PDB entry 8VYP | electron microscopy, 3.29 A resolution | chains A and C of the 3 polymer chains in the assembly

== Chain A ==
Protein: 14-3-3 protein zeta/delta
Organism: Homo sapiens
UniProtKB: P63104 (1433Z_HUMAN); numbering as in UniProt (aligned over 1-245)
Sequence (245 residues; each row starts with the number of its first residue):
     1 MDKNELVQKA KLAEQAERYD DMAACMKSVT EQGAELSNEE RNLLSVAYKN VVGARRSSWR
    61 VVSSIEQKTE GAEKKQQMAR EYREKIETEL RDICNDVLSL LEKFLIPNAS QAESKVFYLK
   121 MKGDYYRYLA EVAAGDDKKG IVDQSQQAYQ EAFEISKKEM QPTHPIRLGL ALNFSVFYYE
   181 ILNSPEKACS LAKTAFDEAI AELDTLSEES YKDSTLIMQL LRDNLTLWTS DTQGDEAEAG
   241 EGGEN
Unresolved in the structure: 1-2, 205-208, 231-245

== Chain C ==
Protein: Serine/threonine-protein kinase B-raf
Organism: Homo sapiens
Notes: EC 2.7.11.1
UniProtKB: P15056 (BRAF_HUMAN); residues 1-766 here = UniProt positions 1-766
Sequence (767 residues; numbered 0 to 766; the number before each row is that of its first residue; numbering starts at 0):
     0 GMAALSGGGG GGAEPGQALF NGDMEPEAGA GAGAAASSAA DPAIPEEVWN IKQMIKLTQE
    60 HIEALLDKFG GEHNPPSIYL EAYEEYTSKL DALQQREQQL LESLGNGTDF SVSSSASMDT
   120 VTSSSSSSLS VLPSSLSVFQ NPTDVARSNP KSPQKPIVRV FLPNKQRTVV PARCGVTVRD
   180 SLKKALMMRG LIPECCAVYR IQDGEKKPIG WDTDISWLTG EELHVEVLEN VPLTTHNFVR
   240 KTFFTLAFCD FCRKLLFQGF RCQTCGYKFH QRCSTEVPLM CVNYDQLDLL FVSKFFEHHP
   300 IPQEEASLAE TALTSGSSPS APASDSIGPQ ILTSPSPSKS IPIPQPFRPA DEDHRNQFGQ
   360 RDRSSSAPNV HINTIEPVNI DDLIRDQGFR GDGGSTTGLS ATPPASLPGS LTNVKALQKS
   420 PGPQRERKSS SSSEDRNRMK TLGRRDSSDD WEIPDGQITV GQRIGSGSFG TVYKGKWHGD
   480 VAVKMLNVTA PTPQQLQAFK NEVGVLRKTR HVNILLFMGY STKPQLAIVT QWCEGSSLYH
   540 HLHIIETKFE MIKLIDIARQ TAQGMDYLHA KSIIHRDLKS NNIFLHEDLT VKIGDFGLAT
   600 EKSRWSGSHQ FEQLSGSILW MAPEVIRMQD KNPYSFQSDV YAFGIVLYEL MTGQLPYSNI
   660 NNRDQIIFMV GRGYLSPDLS KVRSNCPKAM KRLMAECLKK KRDERPLFPQ ILASIELLAR
   720 SLPKIHRSAS EPSLNRAGFQ TEDFSLYACA SPKTPIQAGG YGAFPVH
Unresolved in the structure: 0-362, 370-457, 465-469, 485-493, 541-552, 577-580, 593-632, 652-684, 699-704, 722-724, 734-766
Modified residues: Ser365 (phosphoserine; SEP); Ser729 (phosphoserine; SEP)
Differences from the reference sequence: expression tag (0); engineered mutation Glu600 (Val in P15056)
Small-molecule neighbours: ATP-gamma-S (AGS; phosphothiophosphoric acid-adenylate ester): Ile463, Val471, Ala481, Gln530, Trp531, Cys532
Swiss-Prot annotation at these positions:
  - zinc finger: Thr234 to Cys280 (Phorbol-ester/DAG-type)
  - active site: Asp576 (Proton acceptor)
  - binding site (Zn(2+)): His235, Cys248, Cys251, Cys261, Cys264, His269, Cys272, Cys280
  - binding site (ATP): Ile463 to Val471, Lys483
  - site (Breakpoint for translocation to form KIAA1549-BRAF fusion protein): Asp380, Asp381, Met438, Lys439
  - modified residue: Ala2 (N-acetylalanine), Ser151 (Phosphoserine), Ser333 (Phosphoserine), Ser365 (Phosphoserine), Thr373 (Phosphothreonine), Thr396 (Phosphothreonine), Ser399 (Phosphoserine), Thr401 (Phosphothreonine), Ser446 (Phosphoserine), Ser447 (Phosphoserine), Arg671 (Omega-N-methylarginine), Ser729 (Phosphoserine), Ser750 (Phosphoserine), Thr753 (Phosphothreonine)
  - cross-link: Lys578 (Glycyl lysine isopeptide (Lys-Gly) (interchain with G-Cter in ubiquitin))

== Interface between chain A and chain C ==
Residue-residue contacts (20; chain A residue first):
  Val46(A) with Ser732(C); Leu733(C)
  Lys49(A) with Ser732(C)
  Asn50(A) with Ser732(C), hydrogen bond
  Arg56(A) with Ser729(C)
  Lys120(A) with Glu730(C), salt bridge
  Arg127(A) with Ser729(C)
  Tyr128(A) with Ser729(C)
  Gly169(A) with Glu730(C)
  Leu172(A) with Ala728(C); Glu730(C)
  Asn173(A) with Ser729(C); Glu730(C), hydrogen bond (side chain-backbone)
  Val176(A) with Ser727(C)
  Glu180(A) with Ser727(C)
  Leu220(A) with Ala728(C), hydrophobic; Ser729(C)
  Asn224(A) with Ser727(C); Ala728(C), hydrogen bond (side chain-backbone)
  Thr226(A) with Leu721(C)
Also at the interface, not in a pair above, chain A (21 interface residues in all): Asp124, Pro165, Ile217, Leu227, Trp228, Ser230
Also at the interface, not in a pair above, chain C (9 interface residues in all): Arg719, Pro731

== In short ==
21 residues of chain A face 9 of chain C across their interface, with 3 hydrogen bonds and 1 salt bridge.
Among the polar pairs are Lys120(A)-Glu730(C), Asn50(A)-Ser732(C) and Asn173(A)-Glu730(C). Chain C binds
ATP-gamma-S.
Chain A is 14-3-3 protein zeta/delta and chain C is Serine/threonine-protein kinase B-raf, both from Homo
sapiens; the structure, Cryo-EM Structure of the BRAF V600E monomer, was determined by electron microscopy
(same publication as 8VYO, 8VYQ, 8VYR, 8VYS and 8VYU).
